Entry 6I0R (X-ray diffraction, 2.10 A resolution); this record covers chain A.

[Chain A]
Molecule: Quinolinate synthase A
From: Thermotoga maritima MSB8
Notes: EC 2.5.1.72
UniProt: Q9X1X7 (NADA_THEMA); residue numbers follow UniProt; this construct covers 1-298
Sequence (305 residues; numbered -6 to 298; the number before each row is that of its first residue; numbers below 1 keep their minus sign (Met-6 is residue -6)):
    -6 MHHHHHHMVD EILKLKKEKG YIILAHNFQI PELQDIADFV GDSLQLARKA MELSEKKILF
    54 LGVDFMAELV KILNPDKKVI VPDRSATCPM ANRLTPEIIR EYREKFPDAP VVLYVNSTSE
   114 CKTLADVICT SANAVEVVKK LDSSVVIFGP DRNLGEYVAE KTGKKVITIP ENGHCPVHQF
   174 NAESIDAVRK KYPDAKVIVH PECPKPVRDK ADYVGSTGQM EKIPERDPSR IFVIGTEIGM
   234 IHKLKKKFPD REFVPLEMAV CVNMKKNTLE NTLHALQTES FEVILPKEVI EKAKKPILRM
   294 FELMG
Disordered / not traced: -6 to -5
Sequence notes: initiating methionine (-6); expression tag (-5 to 0); engineered mutation Phe21 (Tyr in Q9X1X7), Arg219 (Lys in Q9X1X7)
Ion coordination: Fe ion site 1: Cys81 (together with hydrosulfuric acid); Fe ion site 2: Cys168, Glu195 (together with hydrosulfuric acid); Fe ion site 3: Cys254 (together with hydrosulfuric acid)
Residues lining bound ligands:
  - hydrosulfuric acid (H2S), molecule 1: Phe21, Cys168, His171, Glu195
  - hydrosulfuric acid (H2S), molecule 2: Phe58, Cys81, Cys254
  - hydrosulfuric acid (H2S), molecule 3: Cys81, Tyr107, Asn109, Cys168, Glu195
  - hydrosulfuric acid (H2S), molecule 4: Cys168, Val170, Cys254
  - 5-mercaptopyridine-2,3-dicarboxylic acid (QAT): His19, Phe21, Asp35, Ser36, Phe58, Met59, Tyr107, Val108, Asn109, Thr123, Ser124, His193, Glu195, Ser209, Thr210
Swiss-Prot annotation at these positions:
  - binding site (iminosuccinate): His19, Ser36, Tyr107 to Asn109, Ser124, His193 to Glu195, Thr210
  - binding site ([4Fe-4S] cluster): Cys81, Cys168, Cys254

[Summary]
Ligands of chain A: 4 copies of hydrosulfuric acid and 5-mercaptopyridine-2,3-dicarboxylic acid. The Fe ion
site 2 is built by Cys168 and Glu195. UniProt lists 10 iminosuccinate-binding residues and 3 [4Fe-4S]
cluster-binding residues.
Chain A is Quinolinate synthase A (Thermotoga maritima MSB8); the structure, Structure of quinolinate synthase
in complex with 5-mercaptopyridine-2,3-dicarboxylic acid, was determined by X-ray diffraction, deposited
together with 6I0K and 6I0P.
